Entry 9K40 (electron microscopy, 3.15 A resolution); this record covers chains G and I of the 10 polymer chains in the assembly.

Chain G:
Protein: Histone H2A.6
From: Arabidopsis thaliana
UniProtKB: Q9LD28 (H2A6_ARATH); residues 0-129 here correspond to UniProt positions 1-130 (UniProt number = residue number + 1)
Sequence (130 residues; numbered 0 to 129; the number before each row is that of its first residue; numbering starts at 0):
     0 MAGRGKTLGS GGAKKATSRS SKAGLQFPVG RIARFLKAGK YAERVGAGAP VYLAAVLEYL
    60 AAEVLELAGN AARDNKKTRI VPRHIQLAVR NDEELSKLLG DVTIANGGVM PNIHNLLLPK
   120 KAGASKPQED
Disordered / not traced: 0-14, 119-129

Chain I:
Molecule: 15.2.2 DNA
Sequence (147 nucleotides; each row starts with the number of its first residue; numbers below 1 keep their minus sign (DA-73 is residue -73)):
   -73 ACCTTTATTG ACTCCATAAT TGACCAATTG AGCGGCTCGA TTCAACTGTC AATAACTTCA
   -13 AATGAAGCAA GAGCCTTATC GTATTCTCCG CACGATGGTG CTTTAATCCA CCGCAACTTT
    47 CCTCTTTAAT AAAGGCACAA GCATTAA
Disordered / not traced: -73, 73

Interface between chain G and chain I:
Pairs across the interface - 13 pairs, chain G then chain I:
  Arg30(G) - DC48(I)  sugar contact
  Arg30(G) - DT49(I)  salt bridge to the phosphate
  Lys36(G) - DG39(I)  salt bridge to the phosphate
  Arg43(G) - DC38(I)  hydrogen bond to the sugar
  Arg43(G) - DG39(I)  phosphate contact
  Val44(G) - DC38(I)  sugar contact
  Val44(G) - DG39(I)  hydrogen bond to the phosphate
  Ala46(G) - DC38(I)  phosphate contact
  Lys76(G) - DA58(I)  sugar contact
  Lys76(G) - DA59(I)  salt bridge to the phosphate
  Thr77(G) - DA58(I)  phosphate contact
  Arg78(G) - DA57(I)  sugar contact
  Arg78(G) - DA58(I)  phosphate contact
Also at the interface, not in a pair above, chain G (10 interface residues in all): Glu42, Gly45

In short:
The interface between chain G and chain I involves 10 residues on one side and 7 on the other; the contacts
include 2 hydrogen bonds and 3 salt bridges. Polar pairs include Arg43(G)-DC38(I), Val44(G)-DG39(I) and
Arg30(G)-DT49(I).
Here chain G is Histone H2A.6 (Arabidopsis thaliana) and chain I is 15.2.2 DNA. Entry 9K40 (Cryo-EM structure
of Arabidopsis thaliana H2A-nucleosome with Arabidopsis native 147bp DNA 15.2.2 (C2 symmetry)) was determined
by electron microscopy (same publication as 9K41 and 9K42).
